Entry 5UM8 (X-ray diffraction, 3.94 A resolution); this record covers chains G and L of the 6 polymer chains in the assembly.

[Chain G]
Protein: glycoprotein gp120
From: Human immunodeficiency virus 1
Sequence (485 residues; each row starts with the number of its first residue; note: 10 numbers in that range are skipped by the numbering (no residue carries them; nothing is unmodelled there); a row labelled like 186A-186D holds insertion residues (186A, then the next letters in order)):
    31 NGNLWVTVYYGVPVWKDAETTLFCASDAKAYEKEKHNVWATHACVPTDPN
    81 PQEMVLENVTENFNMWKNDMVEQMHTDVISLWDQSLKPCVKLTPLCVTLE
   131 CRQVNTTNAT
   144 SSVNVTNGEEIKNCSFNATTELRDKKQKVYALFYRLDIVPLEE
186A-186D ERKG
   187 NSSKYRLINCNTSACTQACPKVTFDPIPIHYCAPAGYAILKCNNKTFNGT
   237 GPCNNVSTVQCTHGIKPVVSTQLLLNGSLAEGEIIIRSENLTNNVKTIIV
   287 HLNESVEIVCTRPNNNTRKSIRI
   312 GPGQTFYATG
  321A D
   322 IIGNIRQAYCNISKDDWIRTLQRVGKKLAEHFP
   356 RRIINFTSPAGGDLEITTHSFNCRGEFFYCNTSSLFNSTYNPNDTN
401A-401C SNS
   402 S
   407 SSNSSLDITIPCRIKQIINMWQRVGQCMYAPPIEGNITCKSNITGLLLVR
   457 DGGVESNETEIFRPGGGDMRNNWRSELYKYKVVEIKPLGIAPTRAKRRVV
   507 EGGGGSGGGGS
Disordered / not traced: 31, 144-146, 401A-401C, 511-517
Disulfides: Cys54-Cys74, Cys119-Cys205, Cys126-Cys196, Cys131-Cys157, Cys201-Cys433, Cys218-Cys247, Cys228-Cys239, Cys296-Cys331, Cys378-Cys445, Cys385-Cys418
Covalent attachments: glycan linked to Asn88, Asn262, Asn332; N-acetylglucosamine (NAG) linked to Asn156, Asn160, Asn197, Asn230, Asn234, Asn241, Asn276, Asn289, Asn301, Asn360, Asn386, Asn392, Asn398, Asn442, Asn448, Asn463
Reported in the primary citation:
  - post-translational modification sites: Asn156, Asn301, Asn332
  - post-translational modification sites: Asn138, Asn147, Asn230, Asn241, Asn289 (proposed by the authors, not directly observed)
  - contacts within the chain: Asp47-Lys487, Glu49-Asp99, Asn425-Arg429, Thr202-Gln432, Gly32-Arg500, Leu34-Arg500
  - self-association interface (contacts with another copy of this molecule); pairs are residue here / residue on that copy: Leu165-Thr128, Leu165-Cys126

[Chain L]
Protein: Fab PGT124 light chain
From: Homo sapiens
Notes: antibody fragment or engineered binder
Sequence (214 residues; row label = number of the first residue in the row; a row labelled like 67A-67C holds insertion residues (67A, then the next letters in order)):
     6 SYVSPLSVALGETARISCGRQALGSRAVQWYQHKPGQAPILLIYNNQDRP
    56 SGIPERFSGTPD
67A-67C INF
    68 GTTATLTISGVEVGDEADYYCHMWDSRS
95A-95C GFS
    96 WSFGGATRLTVLSQPKAAPSVTLFPPSSEELQANKATLVCLISDFYPGAV
   146 TVAWKADSSPVKAGVETTTPSKQSNNKYAASSYLSLTPEQWKSHKSYSCQ
   196 VTHEGSTVEKTVAPTECS
Disordered / not traced: 211-213
Disulfides: Cys23-Cys88, Cys135-Cys194

[Interface between chain G and chain L]
Contacting residue pairs (16):
  Asn135(G) - Arg94(L)
  Thr136(G) - Arg94(L)  hydrogen bond (backbone-backbone)
  Thr137(G) - Asp92(L)  hydrogen bond (side chain-backbone)
  Thr137(G) - Ser93(L)  hydrogen bond (side chain-backbone)
  Thr137(G) - Arg94(L)
  Thr137(G) - Ser95(L)  hydrogen bond (side chain-backbone)
  Asn138(G) - Gly95A(L)
  Asn138(G) - Phe95B(L)
  Ile322(G) - Arg94(L)  hydrogen bond (backbone-side chain)
  Ile323(G) - Phe67C(L)  hydrophobic
  Gly324(G) - Leu28(L)
  Gly324(G) - Phe67C(L)
  Gly324(G) - Arg94(L)  hydrogen bond (backbone-side chain)
  Asn325(G) - Ser30(L)  hydrogen bond
  Asn325(G) - Ser93(L)  hydrogen bond
  Ile326(G) - Arg94(L)
Also at the interface, not in a pair above, chain L (10 interface residues in all): Gly29
Interface features reported in the paper:
  - pairs named by the authors: Ile322(G)-Arg94(L) (backbone contact), Ser93(L)-Thr137(G), Ser95(L)-Thr137(G)
  - epitope / paratope residues, chain G: Ile322(G)
  - epitope / paratope residues, chain L: Ser93(L), Arg94(L), Ser95(L)

[In short]
9 residues of chain G and 10 residues of chain L are in contact, with 8 hydrogen bonds. Among the polar pairs
are Thr137(G)-Asp92(L), Thr137(G)-Ser93(L) and Thr137(G)-Ser95(L). The paper describes a backbone contact
between Ile322(G) and Arg94(L); contacts between Ser93(L) and Thr137(G) and Ser95(L) and Thr137(G). From the
paper: epitope/paratope residues Ile322(G) and Ser93(L) among others; modification sites Asn156(G), Asn301(G)
and Asn332(G) among others.
Chain G is glycoprotein gp120 (Human immunodeficiency virus 1) and chain L is Fab PGT124 light chain (Homo
sapiens); the structure, Crystal structure of HIV-1 envelope trimer 16055 NFL TD CC (T569G) in complex with
Fabs 35022 ..., was determined by X-ray diffraction.
